Entry 6WWI (electron microscopy, 3.60 A resolution); this record covers chains B and K of the 3 polymer chains in the assembly.

Chain B:
Name: Tubulin beta-2B chain
Source organism: Sus scrofa
Reference sequence: A0A287AGU7 (A0A287AGU7_PIG); numbering as in UniProt (aligned over 1-445)
Sequence (445 residues; each row starts with the number of its first residue):
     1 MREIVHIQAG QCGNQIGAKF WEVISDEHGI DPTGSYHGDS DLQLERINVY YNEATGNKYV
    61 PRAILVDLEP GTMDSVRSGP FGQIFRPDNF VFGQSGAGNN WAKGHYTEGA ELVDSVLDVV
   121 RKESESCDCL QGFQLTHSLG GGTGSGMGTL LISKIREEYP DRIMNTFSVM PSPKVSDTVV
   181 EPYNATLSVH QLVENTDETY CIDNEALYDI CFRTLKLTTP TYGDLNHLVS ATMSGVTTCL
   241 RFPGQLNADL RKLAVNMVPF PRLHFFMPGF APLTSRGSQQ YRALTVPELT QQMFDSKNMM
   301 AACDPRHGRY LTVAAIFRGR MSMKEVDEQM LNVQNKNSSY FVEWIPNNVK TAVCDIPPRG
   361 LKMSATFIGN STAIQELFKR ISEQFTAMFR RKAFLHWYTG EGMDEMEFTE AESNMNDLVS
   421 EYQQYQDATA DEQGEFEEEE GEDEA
Unresolved in the structure: 429-445
Ligand contacts:
  - GDP (guanosine-5'-diphosphate): Gly10, Gln11, Cys12, Gln15, Asn99, Ser138, Gly141, Gly142, Thr143, Gly144, Asp177, Asn204, Tyr222, Asn226
  - GTP (guanosine-5'-triphosphate): Gln245, Leu246, Lys252
  - taxol (TA1): Glu22, Val23, Asp26, Glu27, Leu215, Leu217, Asp224, His227, Leu228, Ala231, Ser234, Phe270, Pro272, Leu273, Thr274, Arg276, Gln279, Arg318, Pro358, Arg359, Gly360, Leu361

Chain K:
Name: Kinesin-like protein KIF14
Source organism: Mus musculus
Reference sequence: L0N7N1 (KIF14_MOUSE); numbering as in UniProt (aligned over 391-755)
Sequence (370 residues; row label = number of the first residue in the row):
   386 GPLGSNSQVT VAVRVRPFSK REKTEKASQV VFTNGEEITV EHPDMKQVYS FIYDVSFWSF
   446 DECHPGYASQ TTVYETLAAP LLDRAFEGYN TCLFAYGQTG SGKSYTMMGL NEEPGIIPRF
   506 CEDLFAQIAK KQTSEVSYHL EMSFFEVYNE KIHDLLVCKG ENGQRKQPLR AREHPVSGPY
   566 VEGLSMNVVS SYSDIQSWLE LGNKQRATAA TGMNDKSSRS HSVFTLVMTQ TKTEVVEGEE
   626 HDHRITSRIN LVDLAGSERC STAHSSGQRL KEGVSINKSL LTLGKVISAL SEQANGKRVF
   686 IPYRESTLTW LLKESLGGNS KTAMIATVSP AASNIEETLS TLRYATQARL IVNIAKVNED
   746 MNAKLIRELK
Unresolved in the structure: 386-390, 751-755
Differences from the reference sequence: expression tag (386-390)
Swiss-Prot annotation at these positions:
  - binding site (ATP): Gly482 to Ser489

Chain B / chain K interface:
Residue-residue contacts (17):
  Phe260(B) - Lys670(K)
  Pro261(B) - Glu690(K)
  Arg262(B) - Glu690(K)
  Met406(B) - Arg557(K)  hydrogen bond
  Met406(B) - Glu558(K)
  Met406(B) - His559(K)
  Met406(B) - Tyr565(K)
  Glu410(B) - Arg557(K)  salt bridge
  Glu410(B) - Glu558(K)  hydrogen bond (side chain-backbone)
  Ser413(B) - Arg689(K)
  Asn414(B) - Arg689(K)
  Asp417(B) - Phe685(K)
  Asp417(B) - Arg689(K)  salt bridge
  Glu421(B) - Phe685(K)
  Gln424(B) - Arg683(K)
  Gln424(B) - Val684(K)
  Gln424(B) - Phe685(K)  hydrogen bond (side chain-backbone)
Other interface residues (no listed pair), chain B (12 interface residues in all): Thr409, Ser420
Other interface residues (no listed pair), chain K (11 interface residues in all): Pro560

Overview:
12 residues of chain B and 11 residues of chain K are in contact; the contacts include 3 hydrogen bonds and 2
salt bridges. Among the polar pairs are Glu410(B)-Arg557(K), Asp417(B)-Arg689(K) and Met406(B)-Arg557(K).
Ligands of chain B: GTP, GDP and taxol.
Here chain B is Tubulin beta-2B chain (Sus scrofa) and chain K is Kinesin-like protein KIF14 (Mus musculus).
Entry 6WWI (Apo KIF14[391-755] in complex with a microtubule) was determined by electron microscopy, deposited
together with 6WWE, 6WWF, 6WWG, 6WWH, 6WWJ, 6WWK and 13 further entries.
